PDB entry 8JFR | X-ray diffraction, 3.10 A resolution | chains D and F of the 4 polymer chains in the assembly

[Chain D]
Protein: AcrIIA15
Organism: Staphylococcus delphini
Notes: fragment: N-terminal domain
Chain sequence (63 residues; row label = number of the first residue in the row; numbering starts at 0):
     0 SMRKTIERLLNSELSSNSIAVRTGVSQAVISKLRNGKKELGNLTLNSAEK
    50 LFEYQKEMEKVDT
Not modelled in the structure: 62
From the paper describing this entry:
  - binding site for the 19-nt DNA strand: Ser-14, Ser-15, Asn-16, Ser-25, Gln-26, Ser-30, Lys-31, Asn-34, Lys-37
  - specificity-determining residues: Lys-31
  - binding site for the 19-nt DNA strand: Thr-43, Ser-46

[Chain F]
Molecule: 19-nt DNA strand
Sequence (19 nucleotides; each row starts with the number of its first residue):
     2 TCTATGACATTTGTCATAA

[Chain D / chain F interface]
Residue-residue contacts (14; chain D residue first):
  Ser-14(D) / DC3(F)  hydrogen bond to the phosphate
  Ser-14(D) / DT4(F)  hydrogen bond to the phosphate
  Ser-15(D) / DT4(F)  hydrogen bond to the phosphate
  Asn-16(D) / DC3(F)  hydrogen bond to the phosphate
  Asn-16(D) / DT4(F)  hydrogen bond to the phosphate
  Gln-26(D) / DT4(F)  base contact
  Gln-26(D) / DA5(F)  hydrogen bond to the base
  Ala-27(D) / DT6(F)  base contact
  Ala-27(D) / DG7(F)  base contact
  Ser-30(D) / DT4(F)  sugar contact
  Ser-30(D) / DA5(F)  hydrogen bond to the phosphate
  Lys-31(D) / DT6(F)  base contact
  Lys-31(D) / DG7(F)  hydrogen bond to the base
  Asn-34(D) / DA5(F)  hydrogen bond to the phosphate
Interface residues without a listed pair, chain D (9 interface residues in all): Ser-17

[Summary]
9 residues of chain D and 5 residues of chain F are in contact; the contacts include 9 hydrogen bonds. Among
the polar pairs are Gln-26(D)/DA5(F), Lys-31(D)/DG7(F) and Ser-14(D)/DC3(F). The paper reports a binding site
for the 19-nt DNA strand at Ser-14(D), Ser-15(D) and Asn-16(D) among others; the specificity determinant
Lys-31(D).
Chain D is AcrIIA15 (Staphylococcus delphini) and chain F is a 19-nt DNA strand; the structure, N-terminal
domain of AcrIIA15 in complex with palindromic DNA substrate, was determined by X-ray diffraction (same
publication as 8JFO, 8JFT, 8JFU and 8JG9).
